PDB entry 8SP3 | electron microscopy, 3.52 A resolution | chains E and H of the 8 polymer chains in the assembly

[Chain E]
Protein: Tir-apaz
Source organism: Maribacter polysiphoniae
UniProtKB: A0A316E683 (A0A316E683_9FLAO); numbering as in UniProt (aligned over 2-452)
Amino-acid sequence (451 residues; each row starts with the number of its first residue):
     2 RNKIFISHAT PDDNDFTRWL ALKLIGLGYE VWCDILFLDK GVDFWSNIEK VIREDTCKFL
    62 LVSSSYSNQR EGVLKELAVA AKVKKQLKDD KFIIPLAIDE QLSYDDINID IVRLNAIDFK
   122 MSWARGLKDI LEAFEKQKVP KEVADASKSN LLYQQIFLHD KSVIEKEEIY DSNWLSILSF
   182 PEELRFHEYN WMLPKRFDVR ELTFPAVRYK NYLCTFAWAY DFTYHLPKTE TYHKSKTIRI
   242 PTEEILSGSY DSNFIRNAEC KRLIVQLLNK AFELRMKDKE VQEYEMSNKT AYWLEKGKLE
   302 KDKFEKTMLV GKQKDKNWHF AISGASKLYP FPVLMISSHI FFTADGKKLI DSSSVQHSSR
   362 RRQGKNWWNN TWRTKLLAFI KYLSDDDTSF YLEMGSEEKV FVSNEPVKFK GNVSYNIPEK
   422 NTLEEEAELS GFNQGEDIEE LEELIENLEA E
Not modelled in the structure: 421-452
From the paper describing this entry:
  - mutagenesis - G42R/D44R, D106R/D111R/V113R, V113R: abolished catalytic activity

[Chain H]
Molecule: target DNA
Sequence (25 nucleotides; row label = number of the first residue in the row):
     1 CAACTAATAG ATTAGAGCCG TCAAT
Not modelled in the structure: 1-3, 24-25

[How chain E and chain H interact]
Contacting residue pairs (13; chain E residue first):
  Arg201(E) - DT8(H)  sugar contact
  Arg201(E) - DA9(H)  phosphate contact
  Arg263(E) - DA9(H)  hydrogen bond to the base
  Arg263(E) - DG10(H)  hydrogen bond to the sugar
  Gln267(E) - DA9(H)  sugar contact
  Asn270(E) - DG10(H)  hydrogen bond to the phosphate
  Lys328(E) - DA11(H)  salt bridge to the phosphate
  His358(E) - DG17(H)  hydrogen bond to the base
  His358(E) - DC18(H)  sugar contact
  Ser359(E) - DC19(H)  hydrogen bond to the phosphate
  Arg362(E) - DC19(H)  sugar contact
  Lys366(E) - DG20(H)  phosphate contact
  Lys366(E) - DT21(H)  phosphate contact
Other interface residues (no listed pair), chain E (11 interface residues in all): Val266, Arg363

[In short]
The interface between chain E and chain H involves 11 residues on one side and 9 on the other; the contacts
include 5 hydrogen bonds and 1 salt bridge. Polar pairs include Arg263(E)-DA9(H), His358(E)-DG17(H) and
Arg263(E)-DG10(H). The paper reports that G42R/D44R, D106R/D111R/V113R and V113R of chain E abolish catalytic
activity.
Here chain E is Tir-apaz (Maribacter polysiphoniae) and chain H is target DNA. Entry 8SP3 (Asymmetric dimer of
MapSPARTA bound with gRNA/tDNA hybrid) was determined by electron microscopy together with 8FEX, 8FFI, 8SP0,
8SPO and 8SQU from the same study.
